Entry 7APD (electron microscopy, 3.90 A resolution); this record covers chains F and A of the 10 polymer chains in the assembly.

# Chain F (and A)
Protein: Replication protein E1
From: Bovine papillomavirus
Notes: EC 3.6.4.12; chain A of this document is another copy of the same molecule, construct and numbering; everything in this record applies to it too
UniProt: P03116 (VE1_BPV1); numbering as in UniProt (aligned over 308-605)
Chain sequence (298 residues; each row starts with the number of its first residue):
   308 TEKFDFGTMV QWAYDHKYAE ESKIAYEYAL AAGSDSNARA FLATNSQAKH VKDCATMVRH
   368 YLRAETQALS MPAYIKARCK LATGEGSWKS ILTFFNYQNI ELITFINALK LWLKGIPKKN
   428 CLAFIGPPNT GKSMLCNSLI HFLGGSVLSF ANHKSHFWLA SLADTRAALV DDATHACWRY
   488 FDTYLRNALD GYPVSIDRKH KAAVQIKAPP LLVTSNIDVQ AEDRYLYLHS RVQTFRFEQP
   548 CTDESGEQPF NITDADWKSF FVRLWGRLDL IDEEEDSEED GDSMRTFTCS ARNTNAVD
Unresolved in the structure: 594-605 (chain A: 592-605)
UniProt features mapped onto this chain:
  - binding site (ATP): Gly433 to Ser440
  - cross-link: Lys514 (Glycyl lysine isopeptide (Lys-Gly) (interchain with G-Cter in SUMO))
Reported in the primary citation:
  - binding site for the 36-nt DNA strand: Lys310, Thr351 to Ser353
  - mutagenesis - K310A, N352G, N352K: decreased catalytic activity
  - binding site for the 40-nt DNA strand: Lys506, His507

# How chain F and chain A interact
Contacting residue pairs (25):
  Glu328(F) with His367(A), salt bridge
  Ser329(F) with Arg370(A), hydrogen bond; Ala371(A)
  Ala332(F) with Met364(A), hydrophobic; His367(A); Tyr368(A)
  Tyr333(F) with Ala371(A), hydrophobic
  Ala336(F) with Tyr368(A)
  Leu349(F) with Gly314(A); Ser590(A); Met591(A), hydrophobic
  Asn352(F) with Phe311(A); Phe313(A); His357(A)
  Gln354(F) with Phe313(A)
  Ala355(F) with Asp360(A)
  Asn436(F) with Tyr534(A)
  Asn444(F) with Asn494(A)
  Gly452(F) with Gln512(A)
  Val454(F) with Ser502(A)
  Phe457(F) with Tyr491(A)
  Ala458(F) with His463(A); Tyr491(A), hydrophobic
  Asn459(F) with His463(A)
  Ser468(F) with Ala510(A)
Interface residues without a listed pair, chain F (27 interface residues in all): Lys330, Thr351, Val358, Ser440, Met441, His448, Ser453, Asp479, Lys506, Gln555
Interface residues without a listed pair, chain A (27 interface residues in all): Thr363, Glu372, Ala375, Lys425, Arg493, Tyr499, Pro500, Lys508

# Overview
The chain F/chain A interface involves 27 residues from each chain, with 1 hydrogen bond and 1 salt bridge.
Polar pairs include Glu328(F)-His367(A) and Ser329(F)-Arg370(A). The paper reports a binding site for the
36-nt DNA strand at Lys310(F) and Thr351(F); K310A, N352G and N352K of chain F reduce catalytic activity.
Chain F and chain A are both Replication protein E1 (Bovine papillomavirus); the structure, Bovine
Papillomavirus E1 DNA helicase-replication fork complex, was determined by electron microscopy.
